Entry 4MR4 (X-ray diffraction, 1.66 A resolution); this record covers chain A.

[Chain A]
Name: Bromodomain-containing protein 4
Organism: Homo sapiens
Reference sequence: O60885 (BRD4_HUMAN); residue numbers follow UniProt; this construct covers 44-168
Sequence (127 residues; row label = number of the first residue in the row):
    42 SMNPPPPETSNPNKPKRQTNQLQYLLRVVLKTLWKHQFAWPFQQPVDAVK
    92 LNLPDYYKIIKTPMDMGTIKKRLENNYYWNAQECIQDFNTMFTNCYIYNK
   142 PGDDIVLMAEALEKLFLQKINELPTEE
Differences from the reference sequence: expression tag (42-43)
Ligand contacts: 1K0 (2-[4-(2-hydroxyethoxy)-3,5-dimethylphenyl]-5,7-dimethoxyquinazolin-4(3H)-one): Trp81, Pro82, Phe83, Val87, Leu92, Leu94, Tyr97, Tyr139, Asn140, Ile146
Curated features (UniProtKB/Swiss-Prot):
  - site: Asn140 (Acetylated histone binding)
  - cross-link: Lys99 (Glycyl lysine isopeptide (Lys-Gly) (interchain with G-Cter in SUMO2))
  - natural variant: Asp145 (D145G: Found in a patient with a neurodevelopmental syndrome; uncertain significance)
  - mutagenesis: Asn140 (N140A: Abolishes binding to acetylated histones)
From the paper describing this entry:
  - binding site for 1K0: Gln85, Tyr97, Asn140

[Summary]
Ligands of chain A: compound 1K0. Curated annotation (UniProt) lists one mutagenesis site. From the paper: a
binding site for 1K0 at Gln85, Tyr97 and Asn140.
Chain A is Bromodomain-containing protein 4 (Homo sapiens); the structure, Crystal Structure of the first
bromodomain of human BRD4 in complex with a quinazolinone ligand (RVX-208), was determined by X-ray
diffraction (same publication as 4MR3, 4MR5 and 4MR6).
